Entry 4ZHC (X-ray diffraction, 2.04 A resolution); this record covers chain A.

# Chain A
Molecule: Neutrophil gelatinase-associated lipocalin
Organism: Homo sapiens
UniProtKB: P80188 (NGAL_HUMAN); residues 1-178 here correspond to UniProt positions 21-198 (UniProt number = residue number + 20)
Amino-acid sequence (180 residues; row label = number of the first residue in the row; numbers below 1 keep their minus sign (Gly-1 is residue -1)):
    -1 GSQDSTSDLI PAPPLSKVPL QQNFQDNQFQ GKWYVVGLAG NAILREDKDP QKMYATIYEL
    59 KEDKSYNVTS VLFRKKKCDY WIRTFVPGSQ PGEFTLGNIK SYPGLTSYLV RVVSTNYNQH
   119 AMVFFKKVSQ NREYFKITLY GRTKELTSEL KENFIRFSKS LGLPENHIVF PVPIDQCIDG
Not modelled in the structure: -1 to 3
Disulfides: Cys76-Cys175
Construct notes: expression tag (-1 to 0); engineered mutation Ser87 (Cys107 in P80188)
Residues lining bound ligands: TC2 (N-{2-[bis(2-{[(2,3-dihydroxyphenyl)carbonyl]amino}ethyl)amino]ethyl}-1-hydroxy-6-oxo-1,6-dihydropyridine-2-carboxamide): Leu36, Ala40, Ile41, Gln49, Tyr52, Tyr106, Phe123, Lys125, Tyr132, Phe133, Lys134
Curated features (UniProtKB/Swiss-Prot):
  - binding site (a carboxymycobactin): Tyr52 to Thr54, Lys125, Lys134, Tyr138
  - binding site (enterobactin): Tyr106, Lys134
  - modified residue: Gln1 (Pyrrolidone carboxylic acid)
  - glycosylation: Asn65 (N-linked (GlcNAc...) asparagine)
Reported in the primary citation:
  - binding site for TC2: Lys125, Lys134
  - conformationally variable residues (side-chain flip): Trp79

# In short
Chain A binds compound TC2. UniProt lists 6 carboxymycobactin-binding residues and enterobactin-binding
residues Tyr106 and Lys134. From the paper: a binding site for TC2 at Lys125 and Lys134; conformational
variability at Trp79.
Chain A is Neutrophil gelatinase-associated lipocalin (Homo sapiens); the structure, Siderocalin-mediated
recognition and cellular uptake of actinides, was determined by X-ray diffraction, deposited together with
4ZFX, 4ZHD, 4ZHF, 4ZHG and 4ZHH.
